7XKD - chains A and B of the 5 polymer chains in the assembly; structure by electron microscopy, 2.40 A resolution.

Chain A:
Name: Guanine nucleotide-binding protein G(s) subunit alpha isoforms short
Source organism: Homo sapiens
UniProt: P63092 (GNAS2_HUMAN); residue numbers follow UniProt; this construct covers 1-394
Amino-acid sequence (394 residues; each row starts with the number of its first residue):
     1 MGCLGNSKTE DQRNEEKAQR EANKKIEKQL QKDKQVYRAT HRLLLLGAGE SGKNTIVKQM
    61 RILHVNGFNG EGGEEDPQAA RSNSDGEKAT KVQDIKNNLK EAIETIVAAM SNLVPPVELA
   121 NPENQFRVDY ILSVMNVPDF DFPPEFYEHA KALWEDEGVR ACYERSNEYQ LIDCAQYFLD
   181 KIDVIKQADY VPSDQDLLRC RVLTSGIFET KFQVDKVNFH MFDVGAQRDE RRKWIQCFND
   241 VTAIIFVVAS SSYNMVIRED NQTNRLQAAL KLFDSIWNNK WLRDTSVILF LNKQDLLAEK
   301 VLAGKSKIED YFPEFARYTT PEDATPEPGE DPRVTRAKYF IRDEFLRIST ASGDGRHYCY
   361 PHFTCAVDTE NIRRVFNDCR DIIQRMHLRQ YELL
Not modelled in the structure: 1-9, 59-204, 252-262, 305-306
Construct notes: engineered mutation Asn54 (Ser in P63092), Ala226 (Gly in P63092), Ala268 (Glu in P63092), Lys271 (Asn in P63092), Asp274 (Lys in P63092), Lys280 (Arg in P63092), Asp284 (Thr in P63092), Thr285 (Ile in P63092)

Chain B:
Name: Guanine nucleotide-binding protein G(I)/G(S)/G(T) subunit beta-1
Source organism: Homo sapiens
UniProt: P62873 (GBB1_HUMAN); residue numbers follow UniProt; this construct covers 2-340
Amino-acid sequence (358 residues; row label = number of the first residue in the row; numbers below 1 keep their minus sign (Met-17 is residue -17)):
   -17 MHHHHHHLEV LFQGPGSSQS ELDQLRQEAE QLKNQIRDAR KACADATLSQ ITNNIDPVGR
    43 IQMRTRRTLR GHLAKIYAMH WGTDSRLLVS ASQDGKLIIW DSYTTNKVHA IPLRSSWVMT
   103 CAYAPSGNYV ACGGLDNICS IYNLKTREGN VRVSRELAGH TGYLSCCRFL DDNQIVTSSG
   163 DTTCALWDIE TGQQTTTFTG HTGDVMSLSL APDTRLFVSG ACDASAKLWD VREGMCRQTF
   223 TGHESDINAI CFFPNGNAFA TGSDDATCRL FDLRADQELM TYSHDNIICG ITSVSFSKSG
   283 RLLLAGYDDF NCNVWDALKA DRAGVLAGHD NRVSCLGVTD DGMAVATGSW DSFLKIWN
Not modelled in the structure: -17 to 2
Construct notes: initiating methionine (-17); expression tag (-16 to 1)
Curated features (UniProtKB/Swiss-Prot):
  - modified residue: Ser2 (N-acetylserine), His266 (Phosphohistidine)

Chain A / chain B interface:
Pairs across the interface (60):
  Glu16(A) - Thr86(B)
  Gln19(A) - Asp83(B)  hydrogen bond
  Gln19(A) - Thr86(B)  hydrogen bond
  Gln19(A) - Asn88(B)  hydrogen bond
  Asn23(A) - Asn88(B)  hydrogen bond
  Asn23(A) - Lys89(B)
  Ile26(A) - Lys89(B)
  Ile26(A) - Val90(B)  hydrophobic
  Ile26(A) - His91(B)
  Ile26(A) - Ala92(B)  hydrophobic
  Glu27(A) - Lys89(B)  salt bridge
  Leu30(A) - Gly53(B)
  Leu30(A) - Lys78(B)
  Leu30(A) - Lys89(B)
  Asp33(A) - Lys78(B)  salt bridge
  Lys34(A) - Leu55(B)
  Tyr37(A) - Leu55(B)  hydrophobic
  Tyr37(A) - Ala56(B)
  Tyr37(A) - Asp76(B)
  Ser205(A) - Asp118(B)
  Gly206(A) - Leu117(B)
  Gly206(A) - Asn119(B)
  Ile207(A) - Trp99(B)
  Ile207(A) - Leu117(B)
  Phe222(A) - Trp99(B)
  Ala226(A) - Asn119(B)  hydrogen bond (backbone-side chain)
  Ala226(A) - Thr143(B)
  Gln227(A) - Leu117(B)  hydrogen bond (side chain-backbone)
  Gln227(A) - Asn119(B)  hydrogen bond
  Gln227(A) - Gly144(B)
  Gln227(A) - Tyr145(B)  hydrogen bond (side chain-backbone)
  Arg228(A) - Gly162(B)  hydrogen bond (side chain-backbone)
  Arg228(A) - Asp163(B)
  Arg228(A) - Thr164(B)
  Arg228(A) - Thr184(B)
  Arg228(A) - Asp186(B)  salt bridge
  Arg232(A) - Cys204(B)
  Arg232(A) - Asp228(B)  salt bridge
  Lys233(A) - Tyr145(B)
  Lys233(A) - Met188(B)
  Lys233(A) - Asp228(B)  salt bridge
  Lys233(A) - Asn230(B)  hydrogen bond
  Lys233(A) - Asp246(B)  salt bridge
  Trp234(A) - Leu117(B)  hydrophobic
  Trp234(A) - Tyr145(B)
  Gln236(A) - Tyr59(B)
  Gln236(A) - Arg314(B)
  Gln236(A) - Trp332(B)
  Cys237(A) - Lys57(B)  hydrogen bond (backbone-side chain)
  Cys237(A) - Tyr59(B)  hydrogen bond
  Cys237(A) - Gln75(B)
  Cys237(A) - Trp99(B)
  Cys237(A) - Met101(B)  hydrophobic
  Phe238(A) - Trp99(B)  hydrophobic
  Phe238(A) - Leu117(B)  hydrophobic
  Asn239(A) - Lys57(B)  hydrogen bond
  Asn239(A) - Trp332(B)
  Asp240(A) - Lys57(B)  salt bridge
  Trp281(A) - Asp290(B)
  Trp281(A) - Arg314(B)
Also at the interface, not in a pair above, chain A (29 interface residues in all): Arg20, Glu209, Val241, Lys280
Also at the interface, not in a pair above, chain B (40 interface residues in all): Ile80, Arg96, Ser98, Asn313

In short:
29 residues of chain A and 40 residues of chain B are in contact; the contacts include 13 hydrogen bonds and 7
salt bridges. Polar pairs include Glu27(A)-Lys89(B), Asp33(A)-Lys78(B) and Arg228(A)-Asp186(B).
Chain A is Guanine nucleotide-binding protein G(s) subunit alpha isoforms short and chain B is Guanine
nucleotide-binding protein G(I)/G(S)/G(T) subunit beta-1, both from Homo sapiens; the structure, Cryo-EM
structure of DHEA-ADGRG2-BT-Gs complex, was determined by electron microscopy, deposited together with 7XKE
and 7XKF.
